1Q3U - chains A and B of the 8 polymer chains in the assembly; structure by X-ray diffraction, 2.90 A resolution.

== Chain A (and B) ==
Molecule: Cre recombinase
Source organism: Enterobacteria phage P1
Notes: chain B of this document is another copy of the same molecule, construct and numbering; everything in this record applies to it too
UniProt: P06956 (RECR_BPP1); numbering as in UniProt (aligned over 1-343)
Sequence (347 residues; each row starts with the number of its first residue; numbers below 1 keep their minus sign (Phe-3 is residue -3)):
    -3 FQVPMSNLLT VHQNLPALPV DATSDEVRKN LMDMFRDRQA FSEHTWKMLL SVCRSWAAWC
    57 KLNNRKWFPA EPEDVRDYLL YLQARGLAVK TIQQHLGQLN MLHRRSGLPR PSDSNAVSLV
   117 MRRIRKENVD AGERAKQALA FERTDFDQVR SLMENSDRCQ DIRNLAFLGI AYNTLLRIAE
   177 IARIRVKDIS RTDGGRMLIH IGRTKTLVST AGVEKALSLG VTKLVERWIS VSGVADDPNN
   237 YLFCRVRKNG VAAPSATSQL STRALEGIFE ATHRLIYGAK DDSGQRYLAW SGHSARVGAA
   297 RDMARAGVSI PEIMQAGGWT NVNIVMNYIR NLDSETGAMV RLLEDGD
Unresolved in the structure: -3 to 9, 342-343 (chain B: -3 to 19, 342-343)
Construct notes: cloning artifact (-3 to 0)
Small-molecule neighbours:
  - Mg2+ (MG), molecule 1: Leu135, His269, Tyr273
  - Mg2+ (MG), molecule 2: Met149, Gln156, Asp157, Asn160
  - Mg2+ (MG), molecule 3: Gln156, Arg159, Asn160, Ile264
Swiss-Prot annotation at these positions:
  - active site: Arg173, His289, Arg292, Trp315, Tyr324 (O-(3'-phospho-DNA)-tyrosine intermediate)
What the authors report for this chain:
  - catalytic residues: Arg173, Arg292, Tyr324
  - catalytic residues: His289 (proposed by the authors, not directly observed)
  - binding site for loxP DNA: Lys86, Arg173, Lys201, Arg292, Tyr324
  - binding site for loxP DNA: Trp315
  - binding site for loxP DNA: Arg100, Arg121
  - conformationally variable residues (loop rearrangement): Gly198 to Gly208, Gly314 to Val318, Tyr324
  - catalytic residues: Lys201 (citing earlier work)

== Interface between chain A and chain B ==
Residue-residue contacts (79):
  Asn26(A) with Asn111(B)
  Met30(A) with Leu115(B), hydrophobic
  Arg32(A) with Glu69(B), salt bridge; Arg72(B); Ala112(B); Arg119(B)
  Asp33(A) with Arg72(B), salt bridge; Ala112(B); Leu115(B); Arg119(B), salt bridge
  Gln35(A) with Arg119(B); Lys122(B)
  Ala36(A) with Leu115(B); Arg118(B); Arg119(B); Lys122(B)
  Phe37(A) with Leu115(B), hydrophobic; Arg118(B); Lys122(B)
  Ser38(A) with Lys122(B)
  Arg101(A) with Asn111(B), hydrogen bond (backbone-side chain); Ser114(B), hydrogen bond; Leu115(B)
  Arg139(A) with Leu338(B), hydrogen bond (side chain-backbone); Leu339(B), hydrogen bond (side chain-backbone)
  Tyr168(A) with Met335(B), hydrophobic; Leu339(B), hydrophobic
  Asn169(A) with Met335(B); Leu339(B)
  Leu171(A) with Met335(B), hydrophobic
  Thr188(A) with Ser330(B); Glu331(B)
  Arg192(A) with Glu331(B), salt bridge; Glu340(B), salt bridge
  Leu194(A) with Asp329(B)
  Arg199(A) with Asp126(B)
  Lys201(A) with Val125(B)
  Leu203(A) with Val85(B), hydrophobic; Val125(B), hydrophobic; Glu129(B); Arg130(B); Ala131(B)
  Val204(A) with Asn323(B); Arg326(B)
  Ser205(A) with Arg130(B), hydrogen bond; Arg326(B), hydrogen bond (backbone-side chain)
  Thr206(A) with Met322(B); Arg326(B)
  Gly208(A) with Arg326(B)
  Val209(A) with Arg130(B); Arg326(B)
  Glu210(A) with Asp329(B)
  Ala212(A) with Asp329(B); Ser330(B); Thr332(B); Val336(B)
  Ser214(A) with Leu339(B); Glu340(B)
  Leu215(A) with Glu340(B), hydrogen bond (backbone-side chain)
  Val217(A) with Leu339(B), hydrophobic
  Asp298(A) with Leu338(B)
  Met299(A) with Met335(B), hydrophobic; Leu338(B), hydrophobic
  Ala302(A) with Leu338(B), hydrophobic
  Ser305(A) with Gly303(B)
  Ile306(A) with Ile306(B), hydrophobic
  Pro307(A) with Val304(B); Ile306(B), hydrophobic
  Glu308(A) with Ala300(B); Arg337(B), salt bridge
  Met310(A) with Val318(B), hydrophobic; Met322(B), hydrophobic
  Gln311(A) with Met322(B); Ile325(B); Arg326(B); Asn327(B)
  Trp315(A) with Met322(B)
  Val318(A) with Ile306(B), hydrophobic; Val318(B), hydrophobic
Interface residues without a listed pair, chain A (48 interface residues in all): Asp29, Arg100, Phe142, Gly190, Thr202, Leu213, Ala295, Thr316
Interface residues without a listed pair, chain B (44 interface residues in all): Lys86, Val116, Glu123, Gly128, Arg301, Ser305, Ile309, Asn319, Ala334

== Summary ==
The interface between chain A and chain B involves 48 residues on one side and 44 on the other, with 7
hydrogen bonds and 6 salt bridges. Among the polar pairs are Arg32(A)-Glu69(B), Asp33(A)-Arg72(B) and
Asp33(A)-Arg119(B). From the paper: catalytic residues Arg173(A), Arg292(A) and Tyr324(A) among others; a
binding site for loxP DNA at Lys86(A), Arg173(A) and Lys201(A) among others.
Chain A and chain B are both Cre recombinase (Enterobacteria phage P1); the structure, Crystal structure of a
wild-type Cre recombinase-loxP synapse: pre-cleavage complex, was determined by X-ray diffraction (same
publication as 1NZB, 1OUQ and 1Q3V).
